PDB entry 1J5O | X-ray diffraction, 3.50 A resolution | chains T and A of the 6 polymer chains in the assembly

[Chain T]
Molecule: 19-nt DNA strand
Sequence (19 nucleotides; row label = number of the first residue in the row):
   801 ATGGCGCCCGAACAGGGAC

[Chain A]
Protein: Reverse transcriptase
Organism: Human immunodeficiency virus 1
Notes: EC 2.7.7.49
Reference sequence: P03366 (POL_HV1B1); residues 1-558 here correspond to UniProt positions 168-725 (UniProt number = residue number + 167)
Amino-acid sequence (558 residues; numbered 1 to 558; the number before each row is that of its first residue):
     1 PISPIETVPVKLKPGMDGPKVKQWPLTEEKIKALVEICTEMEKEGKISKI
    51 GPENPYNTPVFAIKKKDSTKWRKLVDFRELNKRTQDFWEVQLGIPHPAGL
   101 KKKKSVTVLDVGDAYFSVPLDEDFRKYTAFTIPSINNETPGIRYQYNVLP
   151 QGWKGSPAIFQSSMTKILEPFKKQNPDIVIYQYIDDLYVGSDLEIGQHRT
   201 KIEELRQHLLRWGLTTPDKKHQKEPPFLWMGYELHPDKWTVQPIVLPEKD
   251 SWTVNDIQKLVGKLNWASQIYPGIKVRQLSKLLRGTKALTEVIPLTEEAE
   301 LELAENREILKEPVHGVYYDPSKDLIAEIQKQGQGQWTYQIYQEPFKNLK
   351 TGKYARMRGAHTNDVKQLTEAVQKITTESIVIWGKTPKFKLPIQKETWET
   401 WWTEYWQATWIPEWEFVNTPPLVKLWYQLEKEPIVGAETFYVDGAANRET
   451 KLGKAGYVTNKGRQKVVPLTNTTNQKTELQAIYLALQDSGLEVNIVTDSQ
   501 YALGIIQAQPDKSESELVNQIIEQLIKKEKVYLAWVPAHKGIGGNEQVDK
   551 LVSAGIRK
Construct notes: engineered mutation Ile184 (Met351 in P03366), Ser280 (Cys447 in P03366)
From the paper describing this entry:
  - binding site for the 18-nt DNA strand: Tyr183, Asp185
  - conformationally variable residues (order/disorder transition): Leu74, Asp110, Tyr115, Gln151, Ile184, Asp185, Trp229, Tyr232, Trp266
  - contacts within the chain: Tyr115-Ile184, Tyr183-Ile184
  - mutagenesis - M184I: decreased catalytic activity on 3TCTP (citing earlier work)

[Chain T / chain A interface]
Pairs across the interface (26):
  DA801(T) with Leu74(A), sugar contact; Gln151(A), base contact
  DT802(T) with Asp76(A), phosphate contact; Gly152(A), sugar contact; Lys154(A), phosphate contact
  DG803(T) with Glu89(A), phosphate contact; Lys154(A), phosphate contact; Pro157(A), sugar contact; Tyr183(A), base contact
  DG804(T) with Glu89(A), phosphate contact; Gln91(A), phosphate contact
  DC805(T) with Gln91(A), phosphate contact; Gly93(A), sugar contact
  DC807(T) with Asn265(A), hydrogen bond to the sugar; Lys353(A), hydrogen bond to the phosphate; Lys374(A), phosphate contact
  DC808(T) with Asn265(A), sugar contact; Ser280(A), phosphate contact; Lys353(A), salt bridge to the phosphate
  DC809(T) with Ser280(A), phosphate contact; Lys281(A), phosphate contact; Arg284(A), phosphate contact; Gly285(A), phosphate contact
  DG810(T) with Arg284(A), phosphate contact; Gly285(A), hydrogen bond to the phosphate; Lys287(A), phosphate contact
Also at the interface, not in a pair above, chain T (11 interface residues in all): DA818, DC819
Also at the interface, not in a pair above, chain A (26 interface residues in all): Val75, Arg78, Asn81, Ile94, Ala355, Asn474, Gln500, His539

[Overview]
11 residues of chain T and 26 residues of chain A are in contact, with 3 hydrogen bonds and 1 salt bridge.
Polar contacts include DC807(T)-Asn265(A), DC807(T)-Lys353(A) and DG810(T)-Gly285(A). The paper reports a
binding site for the 18-nt DNA strand at Tyr183(A) and Asp185(A); M184I of chain A reduces catalytic activity
on 3TCTP.
Here chain T is a 19-nt DNA strand and chain A is Reverse transcriptase (Human immunodeficiency virus 1).
Entry 1J5O (Crystal structure of met184ile mutant of HIV-1 reverse transcriptase in complex with double
stranded DNA template-primer) was determined by X-ray diffraction (same publication as 1QE1).
